PDB entry 3DX1 | X-ray diffraction, 1.21 A resolution | chain A

== Chain A ==
Molecule: Alpha-mannosidase 2
Source organism: Drosophila melanogaster
Notes: EC 3.2.1.114; fragment: Catalytic domain
UniProtKB: Q24451 (MAN2_DROME); residues 13-1045 here correspond to UniProt positions 76-1108 (UniProt number = residue number + 63)
Chain sequence (1045 residues; row label = number of the first residue in the row):
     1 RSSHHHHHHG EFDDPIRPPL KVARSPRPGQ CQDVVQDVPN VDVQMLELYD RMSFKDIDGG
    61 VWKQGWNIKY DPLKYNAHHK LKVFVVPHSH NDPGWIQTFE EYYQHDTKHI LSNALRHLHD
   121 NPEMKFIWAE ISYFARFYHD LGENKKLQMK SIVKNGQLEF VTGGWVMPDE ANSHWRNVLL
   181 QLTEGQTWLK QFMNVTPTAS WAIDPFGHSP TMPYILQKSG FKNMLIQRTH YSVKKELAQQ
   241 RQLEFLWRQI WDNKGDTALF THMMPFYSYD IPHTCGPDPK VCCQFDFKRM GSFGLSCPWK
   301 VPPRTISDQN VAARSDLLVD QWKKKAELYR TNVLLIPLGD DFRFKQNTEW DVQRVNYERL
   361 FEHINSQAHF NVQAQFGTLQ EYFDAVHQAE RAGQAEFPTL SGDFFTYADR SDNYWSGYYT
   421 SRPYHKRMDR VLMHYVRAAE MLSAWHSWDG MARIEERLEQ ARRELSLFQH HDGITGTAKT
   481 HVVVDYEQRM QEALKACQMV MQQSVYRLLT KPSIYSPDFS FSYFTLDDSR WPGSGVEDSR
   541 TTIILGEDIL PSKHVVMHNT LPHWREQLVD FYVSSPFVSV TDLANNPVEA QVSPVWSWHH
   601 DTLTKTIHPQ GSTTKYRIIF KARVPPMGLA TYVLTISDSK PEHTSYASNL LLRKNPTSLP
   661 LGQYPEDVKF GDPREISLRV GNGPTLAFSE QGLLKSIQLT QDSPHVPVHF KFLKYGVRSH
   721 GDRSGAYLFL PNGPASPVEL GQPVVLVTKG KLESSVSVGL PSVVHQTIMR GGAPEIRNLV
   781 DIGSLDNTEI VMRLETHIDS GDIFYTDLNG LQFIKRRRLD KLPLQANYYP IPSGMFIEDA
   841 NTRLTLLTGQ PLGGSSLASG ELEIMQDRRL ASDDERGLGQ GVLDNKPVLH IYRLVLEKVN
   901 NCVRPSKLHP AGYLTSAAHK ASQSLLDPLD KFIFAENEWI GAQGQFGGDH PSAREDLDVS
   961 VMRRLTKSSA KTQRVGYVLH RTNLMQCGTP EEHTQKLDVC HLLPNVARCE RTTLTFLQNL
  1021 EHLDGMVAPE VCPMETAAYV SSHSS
Disordered / not traced: 1-29
Differences from the reference sequence: expression tag (1-12)
Swiss-Prot annotation at these positions:
  - active site: Asp204 (Nucleophile)
  - binding site (Zn(2+)): His90, Asp92, Asp204, His471
Disulfide bonds: Cys31-Cys1032, Cys275-Cys282, Cys283-Cys297, Cys902-Cys987, Cys1000-Cys1009
Glycans and other covalent adducts: N-acetylglucosamine (NAG) linked to Asn194
Bound ions: Zn2+: His90, Asp92, Asp204, His471 (together with YHO)
Small-molecule neighbours: YHO ((1S,2S,3R,4R)-4-aminocyclopentane-1,2,3-triol): His90, Asp92, Trp95, Asp204, Phe206, Arg228, Tyr269, Asp341, His471, Asp472, Thr477, Tyr727

== Overview ==
Chain A binds compound YHO. Covalently linked N-acetylglucosamine: at Asn194. The Zn2+ site is built by His90,
Asp92, Asp204 and His471. UniProt lists active-site residue Asp204 and 4 Zn2+-binding residues.
Chain A is Alpha-mannosidase 2 (Drosophila melanogaster); the structure, Golgi alpha-Mannosidase II in complex
with Mannostatin analog (1S,2S,3R,4R)-4-aminocyclopentane-1,2,3-triol, was determined by X-ray diffraction
together with 3DX0, 3DX2, 3DX3 and 3DX4 from the same study.
